6E7D - chains O and X of the 12 polymer chains in the assembly; structure by X-ray diffraction, 2.90 A resolution.

== Chain O ==
Protein: C-type lectin domain family 2 member D
From: Mus musculus
UniProt: Q91V08 (CLC2D_MOUSE); residues 74-194 here = UniProt positions 74-194
Amino-acid sequence (124 residues; row label = number of the first residue in the row):
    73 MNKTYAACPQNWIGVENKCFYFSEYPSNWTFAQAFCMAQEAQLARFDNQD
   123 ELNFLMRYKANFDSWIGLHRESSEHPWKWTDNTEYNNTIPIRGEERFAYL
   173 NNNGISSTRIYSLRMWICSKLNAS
Unresolved in the structure: 73-78
Cystine bridges: C80-C91, C108-C190
Differences from the reference sequence: initiating methionine (73); expression tag (195-196)
Curated features (UniProtKB/Swiss-Prot):
  - glycosylation: N100 (N-linked (GlcNAc...) asparagine)

== Chain X ==
Protein: Killer cell lectin-like receptor subfamily B member 1B allele B
From: Mus musculus
UniProt: Q99JB4 (KRBBB_MOUSE); residue numbers follow UniProt; this construct covers 89-215
Amino-acid sequence (137 residues; row label = number of the first residue in the row):
    87 TGSAKLECPQDWLSHRDKCFHVSQVSNTWKEGRIDCDKKGATLLLIQDQE
   137 ELRFLLDSIKEKYNSFWIGLSYTLTDMNWKWINGTAFNSDVLKITGVTEN
   187 GSCAAISGEKVTSEGCSSDNRWICQKELNGTHHHHHH
Unresolved in the structure: 87-90, 176-180, 215-223
Cystine bridges: C94-C105, C122-C210, C189-C202
Glycans and other covalent adducts: N-acetylglucosamine (NAG) linked to N169
Differences from the reference sequence: expression tag (87-88, 216-223); engineered mutation G118 (Cys in Q99JB4)
Reported in the primary citation:
  - post-translational modification sites: N169
  - binding site for N-acetylglucosamine: N169
  - mutagenesis - N113A, N150A, V183A: unchanged binding to C-type lectin domain family 2 member D (chain O)
  - mutagenesis - T161W: decreased signaling with C-type lectin domain family 2 member D (chain O)
  - mutagenesis - D162A: abolished signaling with C-type lectin domain family 2 member D (chain O)
  - mutagenesis - N113A, N150A, V183A: unchanged signaling with C-type lectin domain family 2 member D (chain O)

== Chain O / chain X interface ==
Residue-residue contacts - 39 pairs, chain O then chain X:
  E96(O) - Y149(X)
  Y97(O) - Y149(X)
  P98(O) - Y149(X)
  N133(O) - Q110(X)
  N133(O) - N150(X)  hydrogen bond (backbone-side chain)
  N133(O) - R207(X)  hydrogen bond (backbone-side chain)
  D135(O) - N150(X)
  D135(O) - D205(X)
  D135(O) - R207(X)  salt bridge
  R164(O) - N113(X)  hydrogen bond
  R164(O) - D205(X)  salt bridge
  G165(O) - S203(X)
  E166(O) - S203(X)  hydrogen bond (backbone-side chain)
  Y171(O) - S204(X)
  Y171(O) - D205(X)  hydrogen bond (side chain-backbone)
  N173(O) - S112(X)
  N173(O) - D205(X)  hydrogen bond
  N174(O) - R207(X)
  N175(O) - S112(X)  hydrogen bond (side chain-backbone)
  N175(O) - D205(X)  hydrogen bond
  S178(O) - D205(X)  hydrogen bond (side chain-backbone)
  S179(O) - S204(X)  hydrogen bond (backbone-side chain)
  T180(O) - E200(X)
  T180(O) - S204(X)
  R181(O) - T184(X)  hydrogen bond (side chain-backbone)
  R181(O) - S188(X)  hydrogen bond
  R181(O) - S199(X)
  R181(O) - E200(X)  hydrogen bond (side chain-backbone)
  R181(O) - G201(X)
  Y183(O) - V183(X)  hydrophobic
  Y183(O) - T184(X)  hydrogen bond
  Y183(O) - T198(X)
  Y183(O) - S199(X)  hydrogen bond (side chain-backbone)
  S184(O) - E200(X)
  L185(O) - S193(X)
  R186(O) - E200(X)  salt bridge
  R186(O) - D205(X)  hydrogen bond (side chain-backbone)
  R186(O) - N206(X)  hydrogen bond
  M187(O) - Y149(X)  hydrophobic
Also at the interface, not in a pair above, chain O (22 interface residues in all): F134
Also at the interface, not in a pair above, chain X (21 interface residues in all): S151, N186, G187
Interface features reported in the paper:
  - hot spots on chain X (mutagenesis) - T184A, S188A, S199A, E200A, S203A, S204A, S204R, D205A, N206A, R207A: abolished binding to C-type lectin domain family 2 member D (chain O)
  - hot spots on chain X (mutagenesis) - Y149A: decreased binding to C-type lectin domain family 2 member D (chain O)
  - hot spots on chain X (mutagenesis) - T184A, S204A: decreased signaling with C-type lectin domain family 2 member D (chain O)
  - hot spots on chain X (mutagenesis) - Y149A, S188A, S199A, E200A, S203A, S204R, D205A, N206A, R207A: abolished signaling with C-type lectin domain family 2 member D (chain O)

== In short ==
The interface between chain O and chain X involves 22 residues on one side and 21 on the other, with 17
hydrogen bonds and 3 salt bridges. Polar contacts include D135(O)-R207(X), R164(O)-D205(X) and
R186(O)-E200(X). From the paper: a binding site for N-acetylglucosamine at N169(X); D162A, Y149A and S188A of
chain X, among others, abolish signaling with C-type lectin domain family 2 member D (chain O); 16
substitutions were tested in all.
Here chain O is C-type lectin domain family 2 member D and chain X is Killer cell lectin-like receptor
subfamily B member 1B allele B, both from Mus musculus. Entry 6E7D (Structure of the inhibitory NKR-P1B
receptor bound to the host-encoded ligand, Clr-b) was determined by X-ray diffraction.
